6RUE - chains B and D of the 4 polymer chains in the assembly; structure by X-ray diffraction, 1.65 A resolution.

[Chain B]
Name: L-asparaginase
From: Wolinella succinogenes (strain ATCC 29543 / DSM 1740 / LMG 7466 / NCTC 11488 / FDC 602W)
Notes: EC 3.5.1.1
UniProt: P50286 (ASPG_WOLSU); numbering as in UniProt; present here: 3-17, 32-330
Chain sequence (314 residues; each row starts with the number of its first residue; note: 14 numbers in that range are skipped by the numbering (no residue carries them; nothing is unmodelled there)):
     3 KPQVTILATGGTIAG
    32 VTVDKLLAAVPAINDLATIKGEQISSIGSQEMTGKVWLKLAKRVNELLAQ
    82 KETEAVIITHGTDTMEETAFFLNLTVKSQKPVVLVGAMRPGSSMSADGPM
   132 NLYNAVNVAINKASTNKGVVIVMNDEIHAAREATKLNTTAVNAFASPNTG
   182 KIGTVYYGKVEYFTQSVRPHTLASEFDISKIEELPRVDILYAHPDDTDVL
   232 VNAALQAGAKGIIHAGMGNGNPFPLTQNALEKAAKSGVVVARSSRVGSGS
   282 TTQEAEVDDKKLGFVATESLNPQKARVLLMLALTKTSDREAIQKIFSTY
Sequence notes: conflict Pro121 (Ser in P50286)
UniProt features mapped onto this chain:
  - active site: Thr14 (O-isoaspartyl threonine intermediate)
  - binding site (substrate): Thr93, Asp94

[Chain D]
Name: L-asparaginase
From: Wolinella succinogenes (strain ATCC 29543 / DSM 1740 / LMG 7466 / NCTC 11488 / FDC 602W)
Notes: EC 3.5.1.1
UniProt: P50286 (ASPG_WOLSU); residue numbers follow UniProt; this construct covers 3-19, 31-330
Chain sequence (317 residues; numbered 3 to 330; 11 numbers in that range are skipped by the numbering (no residue carries them; nothing is unmodelled there); the number before each row is that of its first residue):
     3 KPQVTILATGGTIAGSG
    31 AVTVDKLLAAVPAINDLATIKGEQISSIGSQEMTGKVWLKLAKRVNELLA
    81 QKETEAVIITHGTDTMEETAFFLNLTVKSQKPVVLVGAMRPGSSMSADGP
   131 MNLYNAVNVAINKASTNKGVVIVMNDEIHAAREATKLNTTAVNAFASPNT
   181 GKIGTVYYGKVEYFTQSVRPHTLASEFDISKIEELPRVDILYAHPDDTDV
   231 LVNAALQAGAKGIIHAGMGNGNPFPLTQNALEKAAKSGVVVARSSRVGSG
   281 STTQEAEVDDKKLGFVATESLNPQKARVLLMLALTKTSDREAIQKIFSTY
Sequence notes: conflict Pro121 (Ser in P50286)
UniProt features mapped onto this chain:
  - active site: Thr14 (O-isoaspartyl threonine intermediate)
  - binding site (substrate): Thr93, Asp94

[Chain B / chain D interface]
Pairs across the interface (111):
  Gln61(B) - Met248(D)
  Gln61(B) - Asn252(D)
  Gln61(B) - Pro253(D)
  Gln61(B) - Phe254(D)
  Gln61(B) - Glu287(D)  hydrogen bond
  Glu62(B) - Phe254(D)
  Glu62(B) - Pro255(D)
  Met63(B) - Pro225(D)
  Met63(B) - Asp226(D)  hydrogen bond (backbone-backbone)
  Met63(B) - Phe254(D)
  Thr64(B) - Asp226(D)
  Thr64(B) - Phe254(D)
  Gly65(B) - Asp226(D)  hydrogen bond (backbone-side chain)
  Trp68(B) - Pro225(D)  hydrophobic
  Asp94(B) - Met248(D)
  Asp94(B) - Gly249(D)
  Asp94(B) - Asn252(D)  hydrogen bond
  Asp94(B) - Arg276(D)  hydrogen bond (backbone-side chain)
  Thr95(B) - Pro225(D)
  Thr95(B) - Met248(D)
  Thr95(B) - Arg276(D)
  Glu98(B) - His224(D)
  Glu98(B) - Pro225(D)
  Glu98(B) - Arg276(D)  salt bridge
  Lys166(B) - Gly249(D)
  Lys166(B) - Val277(D)
  Leu167(B) - Val277(D)
  Leu167(B) - Gly278(D)
  Leu167(B) - Ser279(D)  hydrogen bond (backbone-side chain)
  Asn168(B) - Val277(D)
  Asn168(B) - Ser279(D)  hydrogen bond
  Asn168(B) - Gly280(D)
  Thr169(B) - Gly249(D)
  Thr169(B) - Asn250(D)
  Thr169(B) - Ser275(D)
  Thr169(B) - Val277(D)
  Thr169(B) - Ser279(D)  hydrogen bond (backbone-backbone)
  Thr169(B) - Gly280(D)
  Thr169(B) - Ser281(D)  hydrogen bond (side chain-backbone)
  Thr170(B) - Asn250(D)
  Arg217(B) - Thr228(D)  hydrogen bond
  Arg217(B) - Val230(D)
  Asp219(B) - Thr228(D)
  Ile220(B) - Tyr222(D)  hydrophobic
  Ile220(B) - His224(D)
  Tyr222(B) - Ile220(D)  hydrophobic
  Tyr222(B) - Tyr222(D)  hydrophobic
  Tyr222(B) - Ala246(D)  hydrophobic
  Tyr222(B) - Pro303(D)
  Tyr222(B) - Gln304(D)  hydrogen bond
  His224(B) - Glu98(D)
  His224(B) - Ile220(D)
  His224(B) - Arg307(D)  hydrogen bond
  Pro225(B) - Met63(D)
  Pro225(B) - Trp68(D)  hydrophobic
  Pro225(B) - Thr95(D)
  Pro225(B) - Glu98(D)
  Pro225(B) - Arg307(D)  hydrogen bond (backbone-side chain)
  Asp226(B) - Met63(D)  hydrogen bond (backbone-backbone)
  Asp226(B) - Thr64(D)
  Asp226(B) - Gly65(D)  hydrogen bond (side chain-backbone)
  Asp226(B) - Arg307(D)
  Thr228(B) - Arg217(D)  hydrogen bond
  Thr228(B) - Asp219(D)
  Val230(B) - Arg217(D)
  Val230(B) - Ala234(D)
  Val230(B) - Ala238(D)  hydrophobic
  Leu231(B) - Leu231(D)
  Ala234(B) - Val230(D)
  Ala234(B) - Leu231(D)  hydrophobic
  Ala234(B) - Ala234(D)  hydrophobic
  Ala246(B) - Tyr222(D)  hydrophobic
  Met248(B) - Gln61(D)
  Met248(B) - Asp94(D)
  Met248(B) - Thr95(D)
  Gly249(B) - Asp94(D)
  Gly249(B) - Lys166(D)
  Gly249(B) - Thr169(D)
  Asn250(B) - Thr169(D)
  Asn250(B) - Thr170(D)
  Asn252(B) - Gln61(D)
  Asn252(B) - Asp94(D)  hydrogen bond
  Pro253(B) - Gln61(D)
  Phe254(B) - Gln61(D)
  Phe254(B) - Glu62(D)
  Phe254(B) - Met63(D)
  Phe254(B) - Thr64(D)
  Pro255(B) - Glu62(D)
  Ser275(B) - Thr169(D)
  Arg276(B) - Asp94(D)  hydrogen bond (side chain-backbone)
  Arg276(B) - Thr95(D)
  Arg276(B) - Glu98(D)  salt bridge
  Arg276(B) - Gln304(D)
  Val277(B) - Lys166(D)
  Val277(B) - Leu167(D)
  Val277(B) - Asn168(D)
  Val277(B) - Thr169(D)
  Gly278(B) - Leu167(D)
  Ser279(B) - Leu167(D)  hydrogen bond (side chain-backbone)
  Ser279(B) - Asn168(D)  hydrogen bond
  Ser279(B) - Thr169(D)  hydrogen bond (backbone-backbone)
  Gly280(B) - Asn168(D)
  Gly280(B) - Thr169(D)
  Ser281(B) - Thr169(D)  hydrogen bond (backbone-side chain)
  Glu287(B) - Gln61(D)  hydrogen bond
  Pro303(B) - Tyr222(D)
  Gln304(B) - Tyr222(D)  hydrogen bond
  Gln304(B) - Arg276(D)
  Arg307(B) - His224(D)  hydrogen bond
  Arg307(B) - Pro225(D)  hydrogen bond (side chain-backbone)
  Arg307(B) - Asp226(D)
Interface residues without a listed pair, chain B (53 interface residues in all): Thr14, Lys66, Glu97, Val218, Leu221, Ala235, Ala238, Thr282, Thr283
Interface residues without a listed pair, chain D (52 interface residues in all): Thr14, Glu97, Val218, Leu221, Ala235, Thr282, Thr283

[In short]
53 residues of chain B face 52 of chain D across their interface, with 26 hydrogen bonds and 2 salt bridges.
Polar pairs include Glu98(B)-Arg276(D), Arg276(B)-Glu98(D) and Gln61(B)-Glu287(D).
Here chain B is L-asparaginase and chain D is L-asparaginase, both from Wolinella succinogenes (strain ATCC
29543 / DSM 1740 / LMG 7466 / NCTC 11488 / FDC 602W). Entry 6RUE (Wolinella succinogenes L-asparaginase mutant
V23Q,K24T with L-Asp) was determined by X-ray diffraction (same publication as 6RUD and 6RUF).
